PDB entry 4DV4 | X-ray diffraction, 3.65 A resolution | chains A and I of the 21 polymer chains in the assembly

== Chain A ==
Molecule: 16S rRNA
From: Thermus thermophilus
Sequence (1522 nucleotides; row label = number of the first residue in the row; note: 42 numbers in that range are skipped by the numbering (no residue carries them; nothing is unmodelled there); a row labelled like 190A-190L holds insertion residues (190A, then the next letters in order); numbering starts at 0):
     0 UUUGUUGGAG AGUUUGAUCC UGGCUCAGGG UGAACGCUGG CGGCGUGCCU AAGACAUGCA
    60 AGUCGUGCGG G
    73 CCGCGGGGUU UU
    88 ACUCCG
    95 UGGUC
   101 AGCGGCGGAC GGGUGAGUAA CGCGUGGGU
  129A G
   130 ACCUACCCGG AAGAGGGGGA CAACCCGGGG AAACUCGGGC UAAUCCCCCA UGUGGACCCG
   190 C
190A-190L CCCUUGGGGUGU
   191 GUCCAAAGGG CUUU
   216 GCCCGCUUCC GGAUGGGCCC GCGUCCCAUC AGCUAGUUGG UGGGGUAAUG GCCCACCAAG
   276 GCGACGACGG GUAGCCGGUC UGAGAGGAUG GCCGGCCACA GGGGCACUGA GACACGGGCC
   336 CCACUCCUAC GGGAGGCAGC AGUUAGGAAU CUUCCGCAAU GGGCGCAAGC CUGACGGAGC
   396 GACGCCGCUU GGAGGAAGAA GCCCUUCGGG GUGUAAACUC CUGAA
   442 CCCGGGACGA AACCCCCGAC GA
   474 GGGGACUGAC GGUACCGGG
   494 GUAAUAGCGC CGGCCAACUC CGUGCCAGCA GCCGCGGUAA UACGGAGGGC GCGAGCGUUA
   554 CCCGGAUUCA CUGGGCGUAA AGGGCGUGUA GGCGGCCUGG GGCGUCCCAU GUGAAAGACC
   614 ACGGCUCAAC CGUGGGGGAG CGUGGGAUAC GCUCAGGCUA GACGGUGGGA GAGGGUGGUG
   674 GAAUUCCCGG AGUAGCGGUG AAAUGCGCAG AUACCGGGAG GAACGCCGAU GGCGAAGGCA
   734 GCCACCUGGU CCACCCGUGA CGCUGAGGCG CGAAAGCGUG GGGAGCAAAC CGGAUUAGAU
   794 ACCCGGGUAG UCCACGCCCU AAACGAUGCG CGCUAGGUCU CUGGGUCU
   848 CCUGGGGGCC GAAGCUAACG CGUUAAGCGC GCCGCCUGGG GAGUACGGCC GCAAGGCUGA
   908 AACUCAGAGG AAUUGACGGG GGCCCGCACA AGCGGUGGAG CAUGUGGUUU AAUUCGAAGX
   968 AACGCGAAGA ACCUUACCAG GCCUUGACAU GCUAGG
 1003A G
  1004 AACCCGGGUG AAAGCCUGGG GUGCCCC
1030A-1030D GCGA
  1031 GGGGAGCCCU AGCACAGGUG CUGCAUGGCC GUCGUCAGCU CGUGCCGUGA GGUGUUGGGU
  1091 UAAGUCCCGC AACGAGCGCA ACCCCCGCCG UUAGUUGCCA GCGGUUCGGC CGGGCACUCU
  1151 AACGGGACUG CCCGCGAAA
  1171 GCGGGAGGAA GGAGGGGACG ACGUCUGGUC AGCAUGGCCC UUACGGCCUG GGCGACACAC
  1231 GUGCUACAAU GCCCACUACA AAGCGAUGCC ACCCGGCAAC GGGGAGCUAA UCGCAAAAAG
  1291 GUGGGCCCAG UUCGGAUUGG GGUCUGCAAC CCGACCCCAU GAAGCCGGAA UCGCUAGUAA
  1351 UCGCGGAUCA G
 1361A C
  1362 CAUGCCGCGG UGAAUACGUU CCCGGGCCUU GUACACACXG CCXGUXACGC CAUGGGAGCG
  1422 GGCUCUACCC GAAGUCGCCG GG
  1446 AGCCUACGGG
  1459 CAGGCGCCGA GGGUAGGGCC CGUGACUGGG GCGAAGUCGU AACAAGGUAG CUGUACCGGA
  1519 AGGUGCGGCU GGAUCCACUC CUUUCU
Unresolved in the structure: 0-4, 1534-1538
Modified residues: PSU (pseudouridine-5'-monophosphate) at position 516, 7MG (7N-methyl-8-hydroguanosine-5'-monophosphate) at position 527, M2G (N2-dimethylguanosine-5'-monophosphate) at position 966, 5MC (5-methylcytidine-5'-monophosphate) at position 967, 2MG (2N-methylguanosine-5'-monophosphate) at position 1207, 5MC (5-methylcytidine-5'-monophosphate) at position 1400, 4OC (4n,o2'-methylcytidine-5'-monophosphate) at position 1402, 5MC (5-methylcytidine-5'-monophosphate) at position 1404, 5MC (5-methylcytidine-5'-monophosphate) at position 1407, UR3 (3-methyluridine-5'-monophoshate) at position 1498, MA6 (6N-dimethyladenosine-5'-monophoshate) at position 1518, MA6 (6N-dimethyladenosine-5'-monophoshate) at position 1519, PSU (pseudouridine-5'-monophosphate) at position 1540, PSU (pseudouridine-5'-monophosphate) at position 1541
Sequence notes: engineered mutation G914 (A1537 in M26923.1); conflict C1534 (A2157 in M26923.1), A1535 (C2158 in M26923.1)

== Chain I ==
Name: ribosomal protein S9
From: Thermus thermophilus
UniProtKB: P80374 (RS9_THET8); residue numbers follow UniProt; this construct covers 1-128
Chain sequence (128 residues; each row starts with the number of its first residue):
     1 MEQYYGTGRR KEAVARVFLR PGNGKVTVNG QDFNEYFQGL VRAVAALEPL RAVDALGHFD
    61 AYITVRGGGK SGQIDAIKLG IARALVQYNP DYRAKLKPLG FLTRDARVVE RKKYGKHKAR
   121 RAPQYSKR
Unresolved in the structure: 1

== Chain A / chain I interface ==
Contacting residue pairs (114):
  G941(A) with Arg121(I), base contact
  G942(A) with Gln124(I), base contact
  U943(A) with Gln124(I), sugar contact
  M2G_966(A) with Arg128(I), base contact
  5MC_967(A) with Arg128(I), hydrogen bond to the sugar
  C970(A) with Ser126(I), hydrogen bond to the base
  C1116(A) with Val108(I), sugar contact
  G1117(A) with Arg104(I), hydrogen bond to the phosphate; Ala106(I), sugar contact
  C1118(A) with Arg9(I), salt bridge to the phosphate; Arg83(I), hydrogen bond to the phosphate; Arg104(I), salt bridge to the phosphate
  C1119(A) with Arg9(I), salt bridge to the phosphate; Arg83(I), salt bridge to the phosphate
  G1127(A) with Arg66(I), hydrogen bond to the phosphate
  C1128(A) with Arg16(I), sugar contact; Tyr62(I), phosphate contact; Arg66(I), salt bridge to the phosphate
  C1129(A) with Tyr62(I), hydrogen bond to the phosphate
  A1130(A) with Gln3(I), hydrogen bond to the sugar; Phe18(I), sugar contact; Arg20(I), sugar contact; Tyr62(I), sugar contact
  C1147(A) with Tyr5(I), hydrogen bond to the sugar; Thr7(I), phosphate contact; Arg16(I), hydrogen bond to the base
  U1148(A) with Thr7(I), hydrogen bond to the phosphate; Arg9(I), salt bridge to the phosphate; Val14(I), phosphate contact; Arg16(I), sugar contact
  C1149(A) with Arg9(I), salt bridge to the phosphate
  G1178(A) with Arg93(I), salt bridge to the phosphate; Lys97(I), hydrogen bond to the base
  A1179(A) with Arg93(I), salt bridge to the phosphate; Leu102(I), sugar contact; Thr103(I), phosphate contact; Arg104(I), hydrogen bond to the sugar
  A1180(A) with Thr103(I), hydrogen bond to the phosphate
  G1184(A) with Ala106(I), base contact
  G1186(A) with Glu110(I), phosphate contact; Lys113(I), hydrogen bond to the sugar
  G1187(A) with Arg111(I), hydrogen bond to the sugar; Lys113(I), hydrogen bond to the phosphate
  A1188(A) with Tyr114(I), hydrogen bond to the phosphate
  C1230(A) with Lys127(I), phosphate contact
  G1231(A) with Ser126(I), phosphate contact; Lys127(I), salt bridge to the phosphate
  U1232(A) with Gln124(I), phosphate contact; Tyr125(I), phosphate contact; Ser126(I), phosphate contact
  G1233(A) with His117(I), salt bridge to the phosphate; Pro123(I), phosphate contact; Gln124(I), hydrogen bond to the phosphate
  A1248(A) with Tyr36(I), sugar contact; Lys70(I), hydrogen bond to the sugar
  C1249(A) with Tyr36(I), hydrogen bond to the sugar; Gly68(I), hydrogen bond to the sugar; Gly69(I), base contact; Lys70(I), sugar contact; Gln73(I), hydrogen bond to the sugar
  A1250(A) with Glu12(I), sugar contact; Arg66(I), phosphate contact; Gly67(I), sugar contact; Gly68(I), sugar contact
  A1251(A) with Glu12(I), sugar contact
  G1290(A) with Leu40(I), sugar contact
  G1291(A) with Gln38(I), sugar contact
  C1342(A) with Gln124(I), sugar contact; Tyr125(I), phosphate contact; Arg128(I), phosphate contact
  G1343(A) with Arg121(I), hydrogen bond to the sugar; Ala122(I), hydrogen bond to the sugar; Tyr125(I), hydrogen bond to the phosphate
  C1344(A) with Arg120(I), sugar contact; Ala122(I), phosphate contact
  U1345(A) with Arg120(I), salt bridge to the phosphate
  A1346(A) with Arg120(I), salt bridge to the phosphate
  G1347(A) with Arg10(I), hydrogen bond to the base; Lys11(I), base contact; Arg107(I), base contact; Val108(I), sugar contact; Glu110(I), phosphate contact
  U1348(A) with Val109(I), phosphate contact; Glu110(I), hydrogen bond to the phosphate; Arg120(I), phosphate contact
  A1349(A) with Lys118(I), salt bridge to the phosphate; Arg120(I), hydrogen bond to the phosphate; Arg121(I), hydrogen bond to the phosphate
  A1350(A) with Lys118(I), salt bridge to the phosphate; Arg121(I), salt bridge to the phosphate
  U1351(A) with Lys118(I), hydrogen bond to the base
  C1366(A) with His117(I), salt bridge to the phosphate
  C1367(A) with Lys112(I), salt bridge to the phosphate; Tyr114(I), phosphate contact; Gly115(I), hydrogen bond to the phosphate; Lys116(I), phosphate contact
  G1368(A) with Arg111(I), salt bridge to the phosphate; Lys112(I), salt bridge to the phosphate; Lys113(I), phosphate contact; Tyr114(I), hydrogen bond to the phosphate
  C1369(A) with Arg111(I), phosphate contact; Lys112(I), hydrogen bond to the phosphate
  G1370(A) with Glu12(I), sugar contact; Val109(I), phosphate contact
  G1371(A) with Lys11(I), phosphate contact; Gly68(I), sugar contact; Gly69(I), hydrogen bond to the phosphate; Val109(I), phosphate contact
  U1372(A) with Lys11(I), salt bridge to the phosphate; Gly69(I), phosphate contact; Ser71(I), hydrogen bond to the phosphate; Gly72(I), hydrogen bond to the phosphate
  G1373(A) with Lys11(I), hydrogen bond to the base; Ser71(I), hydrogen bond to the phosphate
Interface residues without a listed pair, chain A (54 interface residues in all): A968, G1131
Interface residues without a listed pair, chain I (53 interface residues in all): Glu2, Arg42

== In short ==
Chain A and chain I form an interface of 54 and 53 residues respectively; the contacts include 38 hydrogen
bonds and 21 salt bridges. Among the polar pairs are C970(A)-Ser126(I), C1147(A)-Arg16(I) and
G1178(A)-Lys97(I).
Here chain A is 16S rRNA and chain I is ribosomal protein S9, both from Thermus thermophilus. Entry 4DV4
(Crystal structure of the Thermus thermophilus 30S ribosomal subunit with a 16S rRNA mutation, A914G) was
determined by X-ray diffraction.
